Entry 4YVS (X-ray diffraction, 3.65 A resolution); this record covers chains C and H of the 15 polymer chains in the assembly.

[Chain C]
Protein: Capsid protein VP0
Organism: Enterovirus A71
UniProtKB: F6KTB0 (F6KTB0_9ENTO); residues -68 to 254 here correspond to UniProt positions 1-323 (UniProt number = residue number + 69)
Amino-acid sequence (323 residues; each row starts with the number of its first residue; numbers below 1 keep their minus sign (Met-68 is residue -68)):
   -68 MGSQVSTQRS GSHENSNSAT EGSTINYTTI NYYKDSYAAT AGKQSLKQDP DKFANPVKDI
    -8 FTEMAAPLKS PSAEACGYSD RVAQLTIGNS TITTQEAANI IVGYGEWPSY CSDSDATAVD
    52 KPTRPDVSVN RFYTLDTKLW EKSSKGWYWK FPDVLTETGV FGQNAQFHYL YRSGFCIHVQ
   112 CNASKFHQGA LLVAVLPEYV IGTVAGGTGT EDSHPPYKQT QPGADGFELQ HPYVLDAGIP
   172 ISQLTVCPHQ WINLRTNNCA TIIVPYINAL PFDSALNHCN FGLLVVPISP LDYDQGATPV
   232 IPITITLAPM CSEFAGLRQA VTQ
Disordered / not traced: -68 to 18, 250-254

[Chain H]
Protein: Capsid protein VP3
Organism: Enterovirus A71
UniProtKB: F6KTB0 (F6KTB0_9ENTO); residues 1-242 here correspond to UniProt positions 324-565 (UniProt number = residue number + 323)
Amino-acid sequence (242 residues; numbered 1 to 242; the number before each row is that of its first residue):
     1 GFPTELKPGT NQFLTTDDGV SAPILPNFHP TPCIHIPGEV RNLLELCQVE TILEVNNVPT
    61 NATSLMERLR FPVSAQAGKG ELCAVFRADP GRSGPWQSTL LGQLCGYYTQ WSGSLEVTFM
   121 FTGSFMATGK MLIAYTPPGG PLPKDRATAM LGTHVIWDFG LQSSVTLVIP WISNTHYRAH
   181 ARDGVFDYYT TGLVSIWYQT NYVVPIGAPN TAYIIALAAA QKNFTMQLCK DASDILQTGT
   241 IQ
Disordered / not traced: 177-189, 238-242
Sequence notes: engineered mutation Gln227 (Lys550 in F6KTB0)

[Chain C / chain H interface]
Contacting residue pairs (9):
  Thr48(C) with Trp171(H)
  Val50(C) with Pro170(H)
  Tyr100(C) with Pro138(H)
  Leu248(C) with Pro137(H); Thr153(H)
  Arg249(C) with Pro137(H); Gly139(H); Leu151(H); Gly152(H)
Other interface residues (no listed pair), chain C (6 interface residues in all): Asp51

[Overview]
Chain C and chain H form an interface of 6 and 8 residues respectively.
Chain C is Capsid protein VP0 and chain H is Capsid protein VP3, both from Enterovirus A71; the structure,
crystal structure of the virus-like particle of a c4 strain EV71, was determined by X-ray diffraction,
deposited together with 4YVW.
